Entry 4YM6 (X-ray diffraction, 3.51 A resolution); this record covers chains G and I of the 10 polymer chains in the assembly.

Chain G:
Molecule: Histone H2A type 1-B/E
Source organism: Homo sapiens
Reference sequence: P04908 (H2A1B_HUMAN); residues 0-129 here correspond to UniProt positions 1-130 (UniProt number = residue number + 1)
Amino-acid sequence (133 residues; numbered -3 to 129; the number before each row is that of its first residue; numbers below 1 keep their minus sign (Gly-3 is residue -3)):
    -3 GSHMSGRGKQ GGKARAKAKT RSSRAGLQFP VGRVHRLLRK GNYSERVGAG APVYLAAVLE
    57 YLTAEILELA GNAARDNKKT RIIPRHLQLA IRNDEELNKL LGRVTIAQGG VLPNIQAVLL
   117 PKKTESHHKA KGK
Not modelled in the structure: -3 to 14, 119-129
Differences from the reference sequence: expression tag (-3 to -1)
Swiss-Prot annotation at these positions:
  - modified residue: Ser1 (N-acetylserine), Arg3 (Citrulline), Lys5 (N6-(2-hydroxyisobutyryl)lysine), Lys9 (N6-(2-hydroxyisobutyryl)lysine), Lys13 (N6-(beta-hydroxybutyryl)lysine), Lys36 (N6-(2-hydroxyisobutyryl)lysine), Lys74 (N6-(2-hydroxyisobutyryl)lysine), Lys75 (N6-(2-hydroxyisobutyryl)lysine), Lys95 (N6-(2-hydroxyisobutyryl)lysine), Gln104 (N5-methylglutamine), Lys118 (N6-(2-hydroxyisobutyryl)lysine), Lys119 (N6-crotonyllysine), Thr120 (Phosphothreonine), Lys125 (N6-crotonyllysine)
  - cross-link (Glycyl lysine isopeptide (Lys-Gly)): Lys13 (interchain with G-Cter in ubiquitin), Lys15 (interchain with G-Cter in ubiquitin), Lys119 (interchain with G-Cter in ubiquitin)

Chain I:
Molecule: 145-nt DNA strand
Sequence (145 nucleotides; each row starts with the number of its first residue):
     1 ATCAATATCC ACCTGCAGAT TCTACCAAAA GTGTATTTGG AAACTGCTCC ATCAAAAGGC
    61 ATGTTCAGCT GAATTCAGCT GAACATGCCT TTTGATGGAG CAGTTTCCAA ATACACXTTG
   121 GTAGAATCTG CAGGTGGATA TTGAT
Modified residues: T64 ((6-4)photoproduct) at position 117

Chain G / chain I interface:
Contacting residue pairs (14):
  Arg29(G) with DG120(I), hydrogen bond to the phosphate; DG121(I), salt bridge to the phosphate
  Arg42(G) with DA111(I), phosphate contact; DT112(I), phosphate contact
  Val43(G) with DA111(I), sugar contact; DT112(I), hydrogen bond to the phosphate
  Gly44(G) with DA111(I), phosphate contact
  Ala45(G) with DA111(I), hydrogen bond to the phosphate
  Lys75(G) with DG130(I), phosphate contact; DC131(I), phosphate contact
  Thr76(G) with DT129(I), hydrogen bond to the phosphate; DG130(I), hydrogen bond to the phosphate
  Arg77(G) with DT129(I), hydrogen bond to the sugar; DG130(I), hydrogen bond to the phosphate
Also at the interface, not in a pair above, chain G (13 interface residues in all): Thr16, His31, Arg35, Glu41, Gly46
Also at the interface, not in a pair above, chain I (8 interface residues in all): DT119

Summary:
13 residues of chain G face 8 of chain I across their interface, with 7 hydrogen bonds and 1 salt bridge.
Polar contacts include Arg77(G)-DT129(I), Arg29(G)-DG120(I) and Val43(G)-DT112(I).
Here chain G is Histone H2A type 1-B/E (Homo sapiens) and chain I is a 145-nt DNA strand. Entry 4YM6 (Crystal
structure of the human nucleosome containing 6-4PP (outside)) was determined by X-ray diffraction together
with 4YM5 from the same study.
